4KSJ - chain A; structure by X-ray diffraction, 1.60 A resolution.

# Chain A
Protein: Protein FAM105B
Source organism: Homo sapiens
Notes: fragment: OTU domain
UniProt: Q96BN8 (F105B_HUMAN); numbering as in UniProt (aligned over 79-352)
Sequence (276 residues; numbered 77 to 352; the number before each row is that of its first residue):
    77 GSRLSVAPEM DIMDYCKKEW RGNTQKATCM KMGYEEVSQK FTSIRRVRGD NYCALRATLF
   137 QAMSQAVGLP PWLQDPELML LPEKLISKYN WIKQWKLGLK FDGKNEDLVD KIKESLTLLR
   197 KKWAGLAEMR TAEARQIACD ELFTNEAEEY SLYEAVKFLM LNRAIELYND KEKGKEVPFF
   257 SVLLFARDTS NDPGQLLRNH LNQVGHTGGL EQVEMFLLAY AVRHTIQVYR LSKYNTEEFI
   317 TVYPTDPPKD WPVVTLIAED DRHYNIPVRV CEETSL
Unresolved in the structure: 77, 174-182, 346-352
Construct notes: expression tag (77-78)
Modified residues: Mse86, Mse89, Mse106, Mse108, Mse139, Mse155, Mse205, Mse236, Mse291 (selenomethionine; parent Met)
Swiss-Prot annotation at these positions:
  - region (Linear diubiquitin binding): Glu95, Trp96, Arg124 to Asp126, Phe255 to Leu259, Thr283 to Val289, Asp336 to Arg338
  - active site: Asp126, Cys129 (Nucleophile), His339
  - site: Glu314 (Linear diubiquitin binding)
  - natural variant: Mse86 (M86I: In AIPDSB), Glu95 to Leu352 (deletion: In IMD107), Gln115 (Q115H: Does not affect down-regulation of NF-kappa-B signaling), Cys129 (C129S: In AIPDSA), Pro152 (P152L: In AIPDSA), Trp167 (W167S: In AIPDSB), Tyr244 (Y244C: In AIPDSB and IMD107), Asp246 (D246V: In IMD107), Arg263 (R263Q: In IMD107), Leu272 (L272P: In AIPDSB and IMD107), Gly281 (G281R: In AIPDSB), Arg306 (R306Q: In AIPDSA)
  - mutagenesis: Tyr91 (Y91F: Results in strong reduction of kcat while not affecting KM), Trp96 (W96A: Decreased activity toward linear ubiquitin), Thr100 to Lys102 (Decreased activity toward linear ubiquitin), Cys129 (C129A: Abolishes deubiquitinase activity), Pro254 (P254S: Severely decreased NF-kappa-B inhibition and increased NF-kappa-B signaling), Leu259 (L259E: Decreased affinity for linear diubiquitin), Glu314 (E314R: Decreased affinity for linear diubiquitin), Asp336 (D336A: Stabilizes H-339 in the active conformation, generating a more reactive enzyme), His339 (H339A: Impaired deubiquitinase activity), Asn341 (N341A: Abolishes deubiquitinase activity; N341D: Stabilizes H-339 in the active conformation, generating a more reactive enzyme ...)
Reported in the primary citation:
  - catalytic residues: Cys129, His339, Asn341
  - mutagenesis - W96R, D336E (50 fold): decreased catalytic activity

# Summary
Curated annotation (UniProt) lists 3 active-site residues and 12 mutagenesis sites. The paper reports
catalytic residues Cys129, His339 and Asn341; W96R and D336E reduce catalytic activity.
Chain A is Protein FAM105B (Homo sapiens); the structure, Crystal structure of the OTU domain of Gumby/Fam105B
at 1.6 angstrom, was determined by X-ray diffraction.
